PDB entry 8P3S | electron microscopy, 2.95 A resolution | chains A and E of the 8 polymer chains in the assembly

# Chain A
Molecule: Glutamate receptor 2
From: Rattus norvegicus
Reference sequence: P19491 (GRIA2_RAT), isoform P19491-2; residues -20 to 862 here correspond to UniProt positions 1-883 (UniProt number = residue number + 21)
Amino-acid sequence (883 residues; numbered -20 to 862; the number before each row is that of its first residue; numbers below 1 keep their minus sign (Met-20 is residue -20)):
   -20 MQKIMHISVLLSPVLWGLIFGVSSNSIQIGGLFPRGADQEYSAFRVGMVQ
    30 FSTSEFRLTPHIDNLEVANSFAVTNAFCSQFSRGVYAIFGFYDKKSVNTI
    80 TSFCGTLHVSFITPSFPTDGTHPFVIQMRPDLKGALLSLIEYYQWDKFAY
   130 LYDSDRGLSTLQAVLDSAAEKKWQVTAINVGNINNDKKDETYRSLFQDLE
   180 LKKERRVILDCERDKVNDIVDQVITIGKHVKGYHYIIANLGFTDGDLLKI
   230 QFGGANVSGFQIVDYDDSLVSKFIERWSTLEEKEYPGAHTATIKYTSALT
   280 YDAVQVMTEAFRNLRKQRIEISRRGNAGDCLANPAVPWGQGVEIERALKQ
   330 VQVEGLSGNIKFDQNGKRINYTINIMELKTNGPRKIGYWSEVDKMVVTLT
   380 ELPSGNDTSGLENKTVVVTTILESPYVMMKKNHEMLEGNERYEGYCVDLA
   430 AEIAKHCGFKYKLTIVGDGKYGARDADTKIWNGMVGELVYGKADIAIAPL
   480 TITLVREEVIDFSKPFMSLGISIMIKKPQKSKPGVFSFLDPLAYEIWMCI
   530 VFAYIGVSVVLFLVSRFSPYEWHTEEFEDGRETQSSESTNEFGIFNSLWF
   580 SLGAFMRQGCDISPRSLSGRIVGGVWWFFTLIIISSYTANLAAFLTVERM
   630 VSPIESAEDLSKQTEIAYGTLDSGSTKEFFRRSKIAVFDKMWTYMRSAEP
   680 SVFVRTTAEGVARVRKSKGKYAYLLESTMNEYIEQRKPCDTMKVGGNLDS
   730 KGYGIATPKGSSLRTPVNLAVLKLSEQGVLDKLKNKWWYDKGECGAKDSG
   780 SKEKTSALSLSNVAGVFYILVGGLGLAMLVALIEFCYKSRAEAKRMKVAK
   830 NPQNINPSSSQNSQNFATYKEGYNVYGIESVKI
Not modelled in the structure: -20 to 392, 552-568, 774-783, 824-862
Sequence notes: variant Arg586 (Gln607 in P19491), Arg743 (Gly764 in P19491)
Disulfide bonds: Cys718-Cys773
Curated features (UniProtKB/Swiss-Prot):
  - region: Ala846 to Gly856 (Required for interaction with IQSEC1)
  - binding site (L-glutamate): Pro478, Thr480, Arg485, Ser654, Thr655, Glu705
  - site: Arg453 (Interaction with the cone snail toxin Con-ikot-ikot), Ile633 (Crucial to convey clamshell closure to channel opening), Arg660 (Interaction with the cone snail toxin Con-ikot-ikot), Lys752 (Interaction with the cone snail toxin Con-ikot-ikot)
  - modified residue: Ser662 (Phosphoserine), Ser696 (Phosphoserine), Ser839 (Phosphoserine), Ser842 (Phosphoserine), Tyr855 (Phosphotyrosine), Ser859 (Phosphoserine)
  - lipidation (S-palmitoyl cysteine): Cys589, Cys815
  - glycosylation (N-linked (GlcNAc...) asparagine): Asn235, Asn349, Asn385, Asn392
Reported in the primary citation:
  - mutagenesis - F231A: decreased signaling

# Chain E
Molecule: Voltage-dependent calcium channel gamma-2 subunit
From: Rattus norvegicus
Reference sequence: Q71RJ2 (CCG2_RAT); residues 1-323 here = UniProt positions 1-323
Amino-acid sequence (323 residues; each row starts with the number of its first residue):
     1 MGLFDRGVQMLLTTVGAFAAFSLMTIAVGTDYWLYSRGVCKTKSVSENET
    51 SKKNEEVMTHSGLWRTCCLEGNFKGLCKQIDHFPEDADYEADTAEYFLRA
   101 VRASSIFPILSVILLFMGGLCIAASEFYKTRHNIILSAGIFFVSAGLSNI
   151 IGIIVYISANAGDPSKSDSKKNSYSYGWSFYFGALSFIIAEMVGVLAVHM
   201 FIDRHKQLRATARATDYLQASAITRIPSYRYRYQRRSRSSSRSTEPSHSR
   251 DASPVGVKGFNTLPSTEISMYTLSRDPLKAATTPTATYNSDRDNSFLQVH
   301 NCIQKDSKDSLHANTANRRTTPV
Not modelled in the structure: 1-4, 43-54, 85-91, 163-172, 211-323
Disulfide bonds: Cys40-Cys68, Cys67-Cys77
Curated features (UniProtKB/Swiss-Prot):
  - modified residue: Ser253 (Phosphoserine), Tyr271 (Phosphotyrosine), Thr321 (Phosphothreonine)
  - glycosylation: Asn48 (N-linked (GlcNAc...) asparagine)

# Chain A / chain E interface
Residue-residue contacts - 17 pairs, chain A then chain E:
  Lys511(A) - Glu95(E)
  Leu789(A) - Ile154(E)  hydrophobic
  Leu789(A) - Ile157(E)  hydrophobic
  Ser790(A) - Ala161(E)
  Ala793(A) - Ser158(E)
  Phe796(A) - Ile154(E)  hydrophobic
  Tyr797(A) - Ile151(E)  hydrophobic
  Tyr797(A) - Ile154(E)  hydrophobic
  Tyr797(A) - Val155(E)
  Val800(A) - Ile151(E)  hydrophobic
  Leu803(A) - Leu147(E)  hydrophobic
  Met807(A) - Val143(E)  hydrophobic
  Met807(A) - Ser144(E)
  Met807(A) - Leu147(E)  hydrophobic
  Leu811(A) - Ile140(E)  hydrophobic
  Phe814(A) - Asn133(E)
  Phe814(A) - Leu136(E)  hydrophobic
Also at the interface, not in a pair above, chain E (15 interface residues in all): Leu98, Ile150

# In short
11 residues of chain A face 15 of chain E across their interface. Curated annotation (UniProt) lists 6
L-glutamate-binding residues on chain A. From the paper: F231A of chain A reduces signaling.
Here chain A is Glutamate receptor 2 and chain E is Voltage-dependent calcium channel gamma-2 subunit, both
from Rattus norvegicus. Entry 8P3S (Homomeric GluA2 flip R/G-unedited Q/R-edited F231A mutant in tandem with
TARP gamma-2, desensitized conformation 2) was determined by electron microscopy, deposited together with
8C1P, 8C1Q, 8C1R, 8C1S, 8C2H, 8C2I and 9 further entries.
